PDB entry 7TTE | X-ray diffraction, 2.70 A resolution | chains A and B of the 5 polymer chains in the assembly

Chain A:
Name: Tubulin alpha-1B chain
Source organism: Sus scrofa
Reference sequence: Q2XVP4 (TBA1B_PIG); numbering as in UniProt (aligned over 1-438)
Sequence (438 residues; numbered 1 to 438; the number before each row is that of its first residue):
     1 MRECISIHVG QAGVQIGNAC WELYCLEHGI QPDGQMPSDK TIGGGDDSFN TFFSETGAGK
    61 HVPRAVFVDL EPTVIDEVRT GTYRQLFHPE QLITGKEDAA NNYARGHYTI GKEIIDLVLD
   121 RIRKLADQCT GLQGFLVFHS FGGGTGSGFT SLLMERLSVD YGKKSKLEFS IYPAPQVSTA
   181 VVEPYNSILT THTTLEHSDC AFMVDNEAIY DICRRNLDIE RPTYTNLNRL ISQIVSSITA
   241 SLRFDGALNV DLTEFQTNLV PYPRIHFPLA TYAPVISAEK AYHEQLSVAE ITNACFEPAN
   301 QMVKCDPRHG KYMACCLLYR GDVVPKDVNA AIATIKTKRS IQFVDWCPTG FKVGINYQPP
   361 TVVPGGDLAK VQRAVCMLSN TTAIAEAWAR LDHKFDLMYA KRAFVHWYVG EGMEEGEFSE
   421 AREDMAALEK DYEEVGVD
Unresolved in the structure: 38-45, 281-284, 437-438
Ligand contacts:
  - GTP (guanosine-5'-triphosphate): Gly10, Gln11, Ala12, Gln15, Ile16, Asp69, Asp98, Ala99, Ala100, Asn101, Ser140, Gly142, Gly143, Gly144, Thr145, Gly146, Ile171, Pro173, Val177, Ser178, Thr179, Glu183, Asn206, Tyr224, Leu227, Asn228, Ile231
  - JVR (4-[2-(cyclopropylamino)-6,7-dihydro-5H-cyclopenta[d]pyrimidin-4-yl]-7-methoxy-3,4-dihydroquinoxalin-2(1H)-one): Asn101, Thr179, Val181

Chain B:
Name: Tubulin beta chain
Source organism: Sus scrofa
Reference sequence: A0A287AGU7 (A0A287AGU7_PIG); residue numbers follow UniProt; this construct covers 1-433
Sequence (433 residues; numbered 1 to 433; the number before each row is that of its first residue):
     1 MREIVHIQAG QCGNQIGAKF WEVISDEHGI DPTGSYHGDS DLQLERINVY YNEATGNKYV
    61 PRAILVDLEP GTMDSVRSGP FGQIFRPDNF VFGQSGAGNN WAKGHYTEGA ELVDSVLDVV
   121 RKESESCDCL QGFQLTHSLG GGTGSGMGTL LISKIREEYP DRIMNTFSVM PSPKVSDTVV
   181 EPYNATLSVH QLVENTDETY CIDNEALYDI CFRTLKLTTP TYGDLNHLVS ATMSGVTTCL
   241 RFPGQLNADL RKLAVNMVPF PRLHFFMPGF APLTSRGSQQ YRALTVPELT QQMFDSKNMM
   301 AACDPRHGRY LTVAAIFRGR MSMKEVDEQM LNVQNKNSSY FVEWIPNNVK TAVCDIPPRG
   361 LKMSATFIGN STAIQELFKR ISEQFTAMFR RKAFLHWYTG EGMDEMEFTE AESNMNDLVS
   421 EYQQYQDATA DEQ
Unresolved in the structure: 279-283, 431-433
Ligand contacts:
  - GDP (guanosine-5'-diphosphate): Gly10, Gln11, Cys12, Gln15, Ile16, Asp67, Ala97, Ser138, Gly140, Gly141, Gly142, Thr143, Gly144, Val169, Pro171, Val175, Ser176, Asp177, Glu181, Asn204, Leu207, Tyr222, Leu225, Asn226
  - JVR (4-[2-(cyclopropylamino)-6,7-dihydro-5H-cyclopenta[d]pyrimidin-4-yl]-7-methoxy-3,4-dihydroquinoxalin-2(1H)-one): Val236, Cys239, Leu240, Leu246, Ala248, Asp249, Lys252, Leu253, Asn256, Met257, Thr312, Val313, Ala314, Ala315, Ile316, Asn348, Lys350, Ala352

Interface between chain A and chain B:
Residue-residue contacts - 46 pairs, chain A then chain B:
  Lys96(A) - Asp128(B)
  Lys96(A) - Cys129(B)
  Glu97(A) - Met1(B)
  Glu97(A) - Cys129(B)
  Glu97(A) - Arg162(B)  salt bridge
  Glu97(A) - Arg251(B)  salt bridge
  Asp98(A) - Lys252(B)  salt bridge
  Ala100(A) - Arg251(B)
  Ala100(A) - Lys252(B)
  Ala100(A) - Val255(B)
  Asn101(A) - Lys252(B)
  Asn101(A) - Asn256(B)  hydrogen bond
  Arg105(A) - Arg251(B)
  Pro175(A) - Asn347(B)
  Gln176(A) - Lys350(B)  hydrogen bond (backbone-side chain)
  Ser178(A) - Lys350(B)  hydrogen bond (backbone-side chain)
  Thr179(A) - Leu246(B)
  Ala180(A) - Asn256(B)
  Val181(A) - Asn256(B)  hydrogen bond (backbone-side chain)
  Val181(A) - Ile345(B)  hydrophobic
  Val181(A) - Pro346(B)
  Glu220(A) - Lys324(B)
  Arg221(A) - Met323(B)
  Arg221(A) - Asp327(B)  salt bridge
  Lys394(A) - Pro346(B)
  Lys394(A) - Asn347(B)  hydrogen bond
  Leu397(A) - Trp344(B)
  Met398(A) - Trp344(B)
  Met398(A) - Pro346(B)
  Lys401(A) - Phe260(B)
  Lys401(A) - Trp344(B)
  Lys401(A) - Thr429(B)
  Arg402(A) - Phe260(B)
  Ala403(A) - Pro259(B)
  Ala403(A) - Phe260(B)  hydrophobic
  Phe404(A) - Val255(B)
  Phe404(A) - Asn256(B)
  Phe404(A) - Val258(B)
  Phe404(A) - Pro259(B)  hydrogen bond (backbone-backbone)
  His406(A) - Val258(B)  hydrogen bond (side chain-backbone)
  His406(A) - Pro259(B)
  His406(A) - Phe260(B)
  His406(A) - Pro261(B)
  Trp407(A) - Ala254(B)  hydrogen bond (side chain-backbone)
  Trp407(A) - Val255(B)
  Trp407(A) - Val258(B)  hydrogen bond (side chain-backbone)
Also at the interface, not in a pair above, chain A (26 interface residues in all): Gln11, Thr73, Val182
Also at the interface, not in a pair above, chain B (27 interface residues in all): Asn247, Thr312, Glu343, Ala430

In short:
The interface between chain A and chain B involves 26 residues on one side and 27 on the other; the contacts
include 9 hydrogen bonds and 4 salt bridges. Polar pairs include Glu97(A)-Arg162(B), Glu97(A)-Arg251(B) and
Asp98(A)-Lys252(B).
Chain A is Tubulin alpha-1B chain and chain B is Tubulin beta chain, both from Sus scrofa; the structure,
Tubulin-RB3_SLD in complex with compound 12j, was determined by X-ray diffraction together with 7TTD and 7TTF
from the same study.
